PDB entry 7UIZ | electron microscopy, 3.24 A resolution | chains D and S of the 14 polymer chains in the assembly

# Chain D
Molecule: ATP-dependent Clp protease ATP-binding subunit ClpA
Source organism: Escherichia coli
Reference sequence: A0A836NDF2 (A0A836NDF2_ECOLX); numbering as in UniProt (aligned over 1-758)
Chain sequence (758 residues; row label = number of the first residue in the row):
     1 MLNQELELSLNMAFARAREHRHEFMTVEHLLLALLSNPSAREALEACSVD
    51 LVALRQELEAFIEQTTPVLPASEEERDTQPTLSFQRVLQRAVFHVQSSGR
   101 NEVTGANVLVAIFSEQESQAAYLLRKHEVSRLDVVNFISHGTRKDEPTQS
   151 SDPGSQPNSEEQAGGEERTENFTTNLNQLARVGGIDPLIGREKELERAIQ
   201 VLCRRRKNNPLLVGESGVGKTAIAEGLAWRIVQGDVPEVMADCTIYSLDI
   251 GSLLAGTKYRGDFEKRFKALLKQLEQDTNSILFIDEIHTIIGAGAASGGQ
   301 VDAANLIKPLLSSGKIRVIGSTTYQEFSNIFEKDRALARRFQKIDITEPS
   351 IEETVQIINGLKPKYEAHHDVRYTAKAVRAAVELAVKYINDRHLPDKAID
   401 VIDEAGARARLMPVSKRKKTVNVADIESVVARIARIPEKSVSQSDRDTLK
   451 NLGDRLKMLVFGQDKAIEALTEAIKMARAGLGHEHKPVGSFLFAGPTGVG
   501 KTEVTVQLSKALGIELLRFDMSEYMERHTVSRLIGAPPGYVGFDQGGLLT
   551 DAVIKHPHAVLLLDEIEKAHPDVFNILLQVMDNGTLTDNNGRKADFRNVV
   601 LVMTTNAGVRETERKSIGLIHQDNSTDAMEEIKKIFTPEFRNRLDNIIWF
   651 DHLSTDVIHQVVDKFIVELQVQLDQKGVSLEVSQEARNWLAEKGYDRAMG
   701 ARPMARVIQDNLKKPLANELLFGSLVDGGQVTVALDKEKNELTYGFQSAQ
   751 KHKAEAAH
Disordered / not traced: 1-168, 749-758
Differences from the reference sequence: conflict Thr169 (Met in A0A836NDF2)
Metal / ion sites: Mg2+ site 1: Thr221 (together with ATP-gamma-S); Mg2+ site 2: Thr502 (together with ATP-gamma-S)
Residues lining bound ligands:
  - ATP-gamma-S (AGS; phosphothiophosphoric acid-adenylate ester), molecule 1: Asp186, Pro187, Leu188, Ile189, Arg191, Glu215, Ser216, Gly217, Val218, Gly219, Lys220, Thr221, Ala222, Glu286, Ser321, Thr323, Ile357, Leu361, Tyr365, Pro395, Ile399
  - ATP-gamma-S (AGS), molecule 2: Lys207, Ala336, Arg339, Arg340
  - ATP-gamma-S (AGS), molecule 3: Leu459, Val460, Phe461, Gln463, Pro496, Thr497, Gly498, Val499, Gly500, Lys501, Thr502, Glu503, Glu565, Asn606, Leu653, Val661, Lys664, Phe665, Ala701, Arg702
  - ATP-gamma-S (AGS), molecule 4: Lys486, Asp582, Glu639, Arg643

# Chain S
Molecule: ATP-dependent Clp protease adapter protein ClpS
Source organism: Escherichia coli
Reference sequence: A0A1X3JJM5 (A0A1X3JJM5_ECOLX); residues 1-106 here = UniProt positions 1-106
Chain sequence (106 residues; numbered 1 to 106; the number before each row is that of its first residue):
     1 MGKTNDWLDFDQLAEEKVRDALKPPSMYKVILVNDDYTPMEFVIDVLQKF
    51 FSYDVERATQLMLAVHYQGKAICGVFTAEVAETKVAMVNKYARENEHPLL
   101 CTLEKA
Disordered / not traced: 1, 27-106

# Interface between chain D and chain S
Residue-residue contacts - 16 pairs, chain D then chain S:
  Lys258(D) - Arg19(S)
  Lys258(D) - Asp20(S)  hydrogen bond (backbone-backbone)
  Tyr259(D) - Asp20(S)
  Tyr259(D) - Leu22(S)  hydrophobic
  Arg260(D) - Asp20(S)
  Glu264(D) - Arg19(S)  salt bridge
  Ala296(D) - Lys17(S)
  Ala296(D) - Arg19(S)
  Ser297(D) - Glu16(S)
  Ser297(D) - Lys17(S)  hydrogen bond (backbone-backbone)
  Ser297(D) - Val18(S)
  Gly539(D) - Trp7(S)
  Tyr540(D) - Asn5(S)
  Tyr540(D) - Asp6(S)
  Val541(D) - Asp6(S)
  Val541(D) - Leu8(S)  hydrophobic
Interface residues without a listed pair, chain D (10 interface residues in all): Gly294
Interface residues without a listed pair, chain S (11 interface residues in all): Ala21

# In short
10 residues of chain D and 11 residues of chain S are in contact; the contacts include 2 hydrogen bonds and 1
salt bridge. Among the polar pairs are Glu264(D)-Arg19(S), Lys258(D)-Asp20(S) and Ser297(D)-Lys17(S). Chain D
binds 4 copies of ATP-gamma-S.
Here chain D is ATP-dependent Clp protease ATP-binding subunit ClpA and chain S is ATP-dependent Clp protease
adapter protein ClpS, both from Escherichia coli. Entry 7UIZ (ClpAP complex bound to ClpS N-terminal
extension, class IIc) was determined by electron microscopy together with 7UIV, 7UIW, 7UIX, 7UJ0 and 7UIY from
the same study.
